4E7K - chains A and D of the 5 polymer chains in the assembly; structure by X-ray diffraction, 3.02 A resolution.

[Chain A]
Protein: Pro-Pol polyprotein
From: Human spumaretrovirus
Notes: EC 2.7.7.49, 2.7.7.7, 3.1.26.4, 3.4.23.-
UniProtKB: P14350 (POL_FOAMV); residues 1-392 here correspond to UniProt positions 752-1143 (UniProt number = residue number + 751)
Amino-acid sequence (395 residues; row label = number of the first residue in the row; numbers below 1 keep their minus sign (Gly-2 is residue -2)):
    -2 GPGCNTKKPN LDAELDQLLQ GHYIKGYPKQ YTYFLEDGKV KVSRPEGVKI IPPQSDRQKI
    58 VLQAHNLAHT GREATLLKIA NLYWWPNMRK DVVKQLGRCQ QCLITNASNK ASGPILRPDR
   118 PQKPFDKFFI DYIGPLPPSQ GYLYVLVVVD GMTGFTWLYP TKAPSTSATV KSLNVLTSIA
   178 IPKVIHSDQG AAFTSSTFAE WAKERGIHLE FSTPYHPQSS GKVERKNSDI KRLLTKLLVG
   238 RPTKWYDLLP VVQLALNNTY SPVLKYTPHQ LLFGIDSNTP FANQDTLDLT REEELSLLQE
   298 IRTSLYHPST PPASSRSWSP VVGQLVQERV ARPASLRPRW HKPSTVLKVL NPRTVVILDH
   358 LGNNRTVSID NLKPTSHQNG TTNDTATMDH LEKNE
Not modelled in the structure: -2 to 8, 375-392
Differences from the reference sequence: expression tag (-2 to 0); variant Ser217 (Gly968 in P14350), Gly218 (Ser969 in P14350)
Swiss-Prot annotation at these positions:
  - binding site (Mg(2+)): Asp123, Asp185
Metal / ion sites: Zn2+: His62, His66, Cys96, Cys99; Mn2+ site 1: Asp128, Glu221 (shared with DA17(D) of chain D; 1 residue of chain T); Mn2+ site 2: Asp128, Asp185 (shared with 2 residues of chain T)
From the paper describing this entry:
  - binding site for the 30-nt DNA strand: Gln186, Tyr212
  - Mn2+ coordination: Asp128, Asp185, Glu221
  - catalytic residues: Asp128

[Chain D]
Molecule: 17-nt DNA strand
Sequence (17 nucleotides; each row starts with the number of its first residue):
     1 TGCGAAATTC CATGACA
Metal / ion sites: Mn2+: DA17 (shared with Asp128(A), Glu221(A) of chain A; 1 residue of chain T)

[Interface between chain A and chain D]
Residue-residue contacts (10):
  Pro214(A) with DA17(D), base contact
  Gln215(A) with DA17(D), base contact
  Glu221(A) with DC16(D), sugar contact; DA17(D), phosphate contact
  Arg222(A) with DA15(D), base contact; DC16(D), base contact
  Asn224(A) with DC16(D), phosphate contact
  Ser225(A) with DC16(D), sugar contact
  Lys228(A) with DA17(D), salt bridge to the phosphate
  Lys262(A) with DT9(D), salt bridge to the phosphate
Other interface residues (no listed pair), chain D (5 interface residues in all): DG14

[In short]
The interface between chain A and chain D involves 8 residues on one side and 5 on the other; the contacts
include 2 salt bridges. Polar pairs include Lys228(A)-DA17(D) and Lys262(A)-DT9(D). From the paper: the
catalytic residue Asp128(A); a binding site for the 30-nt DNA strand at Gln186(A) and Tyr212(A).
Chain A is Pro-Pol polyprotein (Human spumaretrovirus) and chain D is a 17-nt DNA strand; the structure, PFV
integrase Target Capture Complex (TCC-Mn), freeze-trapped prior to strand transfer, at 3.0 A resolution, was
determined by X-ray diffraction, deposited together with 4E7H, 4E7I, 4E7J and 4E7L.
